Entry 8JCD (electron microscopy, 3.14 A resolution); this record covers chains B and J of the 10 polymer chains in the assembly.

== Chain B ==
Name: Histone H4
Source organism: Homo sapiens
UniProtKB: P62805 (H4_HUMAN); residues 1-102 here correspond to UniProt positions 2-103 (UniProt number = residue number + 1)
Sequence (102 residues; numbered 1 to 102; the number before each row is that of its first residue):
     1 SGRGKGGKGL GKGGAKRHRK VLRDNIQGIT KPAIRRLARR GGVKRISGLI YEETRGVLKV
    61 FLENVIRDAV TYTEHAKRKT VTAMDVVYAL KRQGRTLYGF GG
Disordered / not traced: 1-21
Curated features (UniProtKB/Swiss-Prot):
  - DNA-binding region: Lys16 to Lys20
  - modified residue: Ser1 (N-acetylserine), Arg3 (Asymmetric dimethylarginine), Lys5 (N6-(2-hydroxyisobutyryl)lysine), Lys8 (N6-(2-hydroxyisobutyryl)lysine), Lys12 (N6-(2-hydroxyisobutyryl)lysine), Lys16 (N6-(2-hydroxyisobutyryl)lysine), Lys20 (N6,N6,N6-trimethyllysine), Lys31 (N6-(2-hydroxyisobutyryl)lysine), Lys44 (N6-(2-hydroxyisobutyryl)lysine), Ser47 (Phosphoserine), Tyr51 (Phosphotyrosine), Lys59 (N6-(2-hydroxyisobutyryl)lysine), Lys77 (N6-(2-hydroxyisobutyryl)lysine), Lys79 (N6-(2-hydroxyisobutyryl)lysine), Thr80 (Phosphothreonine), Tyr88 (Phosphotyrosine), Lys91 (N6-(2-hydroxyisobutyryl)lysine)
  - cross-link (Glycyl lysine isopeptide (Lys-Gly)): Lys12 (interchain with G-Cter in SUMO2), Lys20 (interchain with G-Cter in SUMO2), Lys31 (interchain with G-Cter in SUMO2), Lys59 (interchain with G-Cter in SUMO2), Lys79 (interchain with G-Cter in SUMO2), Lys91 (interchain with G-Cter in SUMO2)

== Chain J ==
Molecule: 147-nt DNA strand
Sequence (147 nucleotides; each row starts with the number of its first residue; numbers below 1 keep their minus sign (DA-73 is residue -73)):
   -73 ATCGAGAATC CCGGTGCCGA GGCCGCTCAA TTGGTCGTAG ACAGCTCTAG CACCGCTTAA
   -13 ACGCACGTAC GCGCTGTCCC CCGCGTTTTA ACCGCCAAGG GGATTACTCC CTAGTCTCCA
    47 GGCACGTGTC AGATATATAC ATCCGAT
Disordered / not traced: -73 to -63, 58-73

== Chain B / chain J interface ==
Pairs across the interface (11):
  Arg35(B) with DC8(J), salt bridge to the phosphate
  Arg39(B) with DC8(J), salt bridge to the phosphate
  Arg45(B) with DC8(J), phosphate contact
  Ile46(B) with DC7(J), sugar contact; DC8(J), hydrogen bond to the phosphate
  Ser47(B) with DC7(J), hydrogen bond to the phosphate
  Gly48(B) with DC7(J), hydrogen bond to the phosphate
  Arg78(B) with DG28(J), phosphate contact
  Lys79(B) with DG27(J), phosphate contact; DG28(J), hydrogen bond to the phosphate
  Thr80(B) with DG28(J), hydrogen bond to the phosphate
Other interface residues (no listed pair), chain B (10 interface residues in all): Lys44
Other interface residues (no listed pair), chain J (5 interface residues in all): DA29

== In short ==
10 residues of chain B and 5 residues of chain J are in contact; the contacts include 5 hydrogen bonds and 2
salt bridges. Polar pairs include Ile46(B)-DC8(J), Ser47(B)-DC7(J) and Gly48(B)-DC7(J). Curated annotation
(UniProt) lists a DNA-binding region on chain B.
Chain B is Histone H4 (Homo sapiens) and chain J is a 147-nt DNA strand; the structure, Human H2BFWTH100R
nucleosome with 601 DNA, was determined by electron microscopy, deposited together with 8JBX and 8JCC.
